PDB entry 8FRU | electron microscopy, 2.49 A resolution | chains O and 1 of the 43 polymer chains in the assembly

== Chain O ==
Protein: 60S ribosomal protein uL13
Source organism: Giardia intestinalis assemblage A
UniProt: A8BU75 (A8BU75_GIAIC); numbering as in UniProt (aligned over 1-197)
Amino-acid sequence (197 residues; numbered 1 to 197; the number before each row is that of its first residue):
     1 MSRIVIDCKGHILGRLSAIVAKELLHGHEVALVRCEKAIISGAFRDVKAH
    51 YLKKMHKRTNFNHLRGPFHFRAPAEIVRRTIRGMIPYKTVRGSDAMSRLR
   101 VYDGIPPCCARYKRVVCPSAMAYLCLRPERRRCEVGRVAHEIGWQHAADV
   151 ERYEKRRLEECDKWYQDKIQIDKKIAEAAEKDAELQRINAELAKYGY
Not modelled in the structure: 1

== Chain 1 ==
Molecule: 28S rRNA
Source organism: Giardia intestinalis assemblage A
Sequence (2687 nucleotides; numbered 1 to 2687; the number before each row is that of its first residue):
     1 CGCGGCCCGAGGCGGCGGGGGCGACGGGCGGAACUUAAGCAUAUCAGUAC
    51 GCCCCGGAGGAGAAACCAACCGGGAUUCCCCGUAGCGGCGAGCGACGCGG
   101 GAGGAGCCCGCCCCGAAGGCGCGCUGUGGGGCGCAGGCGCAGGCCCGCCG
   151 CGAGGGGGCCCGAGGGCCCCGCCCGAGAGGGUGCAAGCCCCGUACGGCGG
   201 CCGCCGGGCCUGCGCGGCGAGUAGCGCUGCUUGAGCGUGCAGCGCGAAGG
   251 GAGGCGCGGCCCUUCCAAGGCUAAAUACGCCCCGGGACCGAUAGCGGACC
   301 AAGUAGCGCGAGCGAACGGUGAAAAGGACGCCCUGCGGCCGCUCAAAAGA
   351 CCUGAACCCGGCCGGCCGCCGGCCCGCCGGCCCCGUCUCGAAACACGGAC
   401 CGAGGAGCCACGCGCCGCGGCGAGCCCGAGGGAGCCCCCGCGGCGGAGCG
   451 AGCGCGAGACGCCCCGGGCCCGCCAUGCCCCUGCGGGCGUGCGCGGGCCG
   501 AGCCGCGGCGCGUGGGCCCGAAAGGCGGUGAUCUAUGCCCGGCGAGGGCG
   551 AGGCCGGGCGAAAGCCUGGUGGAGGCCCGCCGCGGUGCUGACGCGCAGAU
   601 CGCUCGUCGGAGCCGGGCAUGGGGGCGAAAGACUCAUCGAACCGCCUGGU
   651 AGCUGGUUGCCUCCGAAAUGUCUCCCAGGACAGCCGCCGCCCCGCAGUUG
   701 CGGCCCGUAGAGCGCUGGCCGGCGGGAGCGGGGGGCCUGCCCCUCGCCCG
   751 CCCCCCAAACUCCGAAGGGCCGCGCCGCCCCGCCGCUGGCCUGGGCGGGG
   801 CGGGCGAAUGCGGGCGGCGCGUGGGCCCCUCCUGGUAAGCAGGACGGGCG
   851 AGGCGGGACGAUCCGGACGCCGGGCCAGGGUGCGCCGCCGGGGCCCGCGG
   901 AACGGCGUCGGCCGGUCCCGACAGCUGGAAGGUGGCCCCAGAAGUCGGCA
   951 UCCUCCAGGGAGUGUGUAACAACCCACCAGCCGAAUCGGCCGGCCCGGAA
  1001 AAUGGAGCGCGCCGGAGCCCCGGACCCGCGCCCGGCCGCCGCGCGCGGCG
  1051 GGUAGGAGGCCGCAGAGGCCCCGGGGGCGAAGGCGGCGCGCAGGCCCCGC
  1101 CGGACCGGCCUCUGGUGCAGAUCUCGGCAGCAGUAGCCGCUACUCCGCGC
  1151 CCCGGAGGACUGAGGGGGAGACGGGUUCCGCGGCGCCUGCAUCUGGCCGC
  1201 GGGUGACUCGGGCCUAAGCGGCGGGUGAAGACCGGGAAGGGGCGUGCCCG
  1251 CCCGUCGAACGGGGAGCCGGCGGAGACUCCGGCAGGCGCGGCCCCCGCGG
  1301 AGACGCCCGCCCCCCGGCGACGCGCACGGGGACCGCGGCGGGCGGCGCCC
  1351 CGGCCCGCGAACGCCCCGCAGCCCCCGGACGCCUUGCGCGGAGAGGGGGG
  1401 CCCGGGGGCGGACCCCGCGCGUCCCCGGCCGCCCCUGAAAAGCCGGGGGG
  1451 CGCCGGCCGCGCGCCGUACCGACCGCAGCAGGACUCCGGGGUCAGCAGCC
  1501 UCUAGCGCGGGAGCGAACGCGGCUCAGGGAAGUCGGCAAGCCGGCUCCGU
  1551 AACCUCGGGAAAAGGAGUGGCUCUGACGGCGCGCCGGGUCAGAACUGGAA
  1601 CGGACGCGGGGAUCCCGACUGUUUACUAGAAACACAGCGUCGCGAGGGCC
  1651 GCACCCGGCGCUGGCGCGACGUGAUUUCUGCCCAGUGCCACGACCGUCAC
  1701 CGUGAAGCGAUCCGCCGAAGCCCUGGUAAACGGCGGGAGUAACUAUGACU
  1751 CUCUUAAGGUAGCCAAAUGCCUCGUCGGGCAAUUUCCGACGUGCAUGAAU
  1801 GGACCAACGAGGAUCCCACUGUCCCGAGCCGCGCCUCCGCGAGCCUCCAG
  1851 CCUCGGGAACGGGCGAGGGCCGGCCAGCGGGGCAAGAAGACCCUUUUGAG
  1901 CUUGACUCCAGCCCGGGCCUGUGGGGCGGGGCGGCCGGCGCAGCGCACAG
  1951 GGGAGGCCGCGCCCCUGAGACACCCUGACGGCCGCCGCCGCCCCGCUCAC
  2001 CCGGUCGCGCGGGGACCCGCCCGGGCGGGGAGUUCGGCUGGGGCGGCGCG
  2051 CCUGCUACACCGGACCGCAGGCGUCCCACGGCGGGCUCAGCGAGGACGGA
  2101 GACCUCCCGCGGAGCAGAAGGGCACAAGCCCGCCCGACCCGCGCCCCCCG
  2151 UGCCGGCGCGGGCCGCGAAAGCGGGGCCUACCGAUCCUUCGCCGCCCCGG
  2201 CCGCGGGCGCGGAGGUGGCAGAAAAGUUACCACAGGGAUAACUGGCUUGU
  2251 GGCCGCCGAGCGCCCGCAGCGACGCGGCUUUUUGAUCCUUCGAUGUCGGC
  2301 UCUUCCUACCGUCCGCGCGCACCGGCGCGGAAGCGUCGGAUUGUUCACCC
  2351 GUUCAAGGGAUCGUGAGCUGGGUUUAGACCGUCGUGAGACAGGUUAGUUU
  2401 UACCCUACUGGCCCCGGGGCCAGAGCACGGCGGGCCAGUACGAGAGGAAC
  2451 GCCCGCCGCGGGCCGCCAGCCCCGCGGUUGCCCGGCCGGGCAGCGCCGCG
  2501 CCGCCGCGCCCGGGGGCCCUGCGCUGACCGCCUCUAAGCGCGCACCCCGC
  2551 CUCGCGCCCCGCCCGGCCGCGCGCCCCAGCCCCGUGCCCCGUCGCCGAGC
  2601 GGCCCCCGCCCGGGGAGACCACCCGGCGCGGCGCUCCUGUACGGCGCAGA
  2651 GCCCUGCGAUCGCCUGAGGGACGCGCCUGCAGAGCGC
Not modelled in the structure: 136-144, 201-213, 734-741, 925-977, 1581-1584, 1931-1979
Construct notes: insertion (1894)
Ion coordination: Na+ site 1: G20, C54; Mg2+ site 1: G39, C40; Mg2+ site 2: C40, G1898; Mg2+ site 3 near G47 (its only coordinating residue here); Mg2+ site 4 near G60 (its only coordinating residue here); Mg2+ site 5 near A153 (its only coordinating residue here); Mg2+ site 6 near U232 (its only coordinating residue here); Mg2+ site 7: G254, C2198, G2199; Mg2+ site 8 near A267 (its only coordinating residue here); Mg2+ site 9 near A274 (its only coordinating residue here); Mg2+ site 10 near C289 (its only coordinating residue here); Mg2+ site 11 near G294 (its only coordinating residue here); 86 more Mg2+ sites not listed; 22 more Na+ sites not listed; 5 more K+ sites not listed
Small-molecule neighbours: spermidine (SPD): A38, G39, C40, G88, C89, G90, U2185, C2186, A2222

== How chain O and chain 1 interact ==
Residue-residue contacts (116):
  Ser2(O) - G2571(1)  base contact
  Ser2(O) - C2590(1)  base contact
  Arg3(O) - G2571(1)  hydrogen bond to the base
  Lys9(O) - C2575(1)  salt bridge to the phosphate
  Lys9(O) - C2576(1)  salt bridge to the phosphate
  Ile12(O) - C1012(1)  phosphate contact
  Ile12(O) - C1013(1)  phosphate contact
  Gly14(O) - G1011(1)  phosphate contact
  Gly14(O) - C1012(1)  hydrogen bond to the phosphate
  Gly14(O) - A1016(1)  base contact
  Arg15(O) - C1012(1)  hydrogen bond to the sugar
  Arg15(O) - C1013(1)  salt bridge to the phosphate
  Arg15(O) - G1015(1)  sugar contact
  Arg15(O) - A1016(1)  salt bridge to the phosphate
  Ala18(O) - G882(1)  sugar contact
  Ala21(O) - C883(1)  sugar contact
  Lys22(O) - C883(1)  phosphate contact
  Lys22(O) - G884(1)  salt bridge to the phosphate
  Leu25(O) - G884(1)  phosphate contact
  Arg34(O) - C2575(1)  salt bridge to the phosphate
  Ser41(O) - C1013(1)  hydrogen bond to the phosphate
  Phe44(O) - C2517(1)  sugar contact
  Arg45(O) - C2518(1)  salt bridge to the phosphate
  Lys48(O) - C2517(1)  hydrogen bond to the base
  Leu52(O) - C2546(1)  sugar contact
  Lys54(O) - G1011(1)  salt bridge to the phosphate
  His56(O) - G1004(1)  sugar contact
  His56(O) - G1005(1)  phosphate contact
  Lys57(O) - G1004(1)  phosphate contact
  Lys57(O) - G1005(1)  phosphate contact
  Arg58(O) - G1004(1)  hydrogen bond to the sugar
  Arg58(O) - A2424(1)  salt bridge to the phosphate
  Arg58(O) - G2425(1)  salt bridge to the phosphate
  Thr59(O) - G1004(1)  base contact
  Asn60(O) - U1003(1)  hydrogen bond to the phosphate
  Asn60(O) - G1004(1)  hydrogen bond to the phosphate
  Asn60(O) - U2304(1)  sugar contact
  Phe61(O) - A2407(1)  phosphate contact
  Phe61(O) - C2408(1)  phosphate contact
  Asn62(O) - C2408(1)  hydrogen bond to the phosphate
  His63(O) - A2424(1)  phosphate contact
  His63(O) - G2425(1)  salt bridge to the phosphate
  Leu64(O) - A2424(1)  sugar contact
  Arg65(O) - C1851(1)  hydrogen bond to the sugar
  Arg65(O) - G1869(1)  hydrogen bond to the sugar
  Arg65(O) - A2407(1)  salt bridge to the phosphate
  Arg65(O) - C2408(1)  salt bridge to the phosphate
  Gly66(O) - G1868(1)  sugar contact
  Pro67(O) - G1868(1)  sugar contact
  Phe68(O) - G1869(1)  hydrogen bond to the phosphate
  Phe68(O) - C1870(1)  phosphate contact
  Phe68(O) - G2423(1)  sugar contact
  Phe68(O) - A2424(1)  phosphate contact
  His69(O) - A2424(1)  hydrogen bond to the phosphate
  Phe70(O) - A2422(1)  sugar contact
  Phe70(O) - G2423(1)  phosphate contact
  Arg71(O) - G2423(1)  hydrogen bond to the phosphate
  Arg71(O) - A2424(1)  salt bridge to the phosphate
  Arg71(O) - C2548(1)  salt bridge to the phosphate
  Arg79(O) - G1869(1)  salt bridge to the phosphate
  Thr80(O) - C1010(1)  hydrogen bond to the sugar
  Thr80(O) - G1011(1)  phosphate contact
  Arg82(O) - G1868(1)  salt bridge to the phosphate
  Arg82(O) - G1869(1)  salt bridge to the phosphate
  Gly83(O) - G1009(1)  hydrogen bond to the base
  Gly83(O) - C1010(1)  sugar contact
  Met84(O) - G882(1)  base contact
  Met84(O) - C883(1)  hydrogen bond to the sugar
  Met84(O) - G884(1)  sugar contact
  Met84(O) - C1010(1)  base contact
  Pro86(O) - G884(1)  phosphate contact
  Pro86(O) - C885(1)  phosphate contact
  Tyr87(O) - G1868(1)  hydrogen bond to the phosphate
  Lys88(O) - G1869(1)  hydrogen bond to the base
  Thr89(O) - C378(1)  phosphate contact
  Val90(O) - C377(1)  phosphate contact
  Val90(O) - C378(1)  phosphate contact
  Arg91(O) - C378(1)  hydrogen bond to the phosphate
  Arg91(O) - C885(1)  salt bridge to the phosphate
  Pro107(O) - G2601(1)  sugar contact
  Cys108(O) - G2601(1)  sugar contact
  Ala110(O) - C2572(1)  sugar contact
  Arg111(O) - G2571(1)  hydrogen bond to the sugar
  Arg111(O) - C2572(1)  base contact
  Arg111(O) - C2600(1)  sugar contact
  Tyr112(O) - G2571(1)  base contact
  Tyr112(O) - C2572(1)  sugar contact
  Lys113(O) - G2571(1)  hydrogen bond to the base
  Arg114(O) - C2572(1)  sugar contact
  Arg114(O) - C2574(1)  salt bridge to the phosphate
  Tyr123(O) - C2577(1)  stacking on the base
  Leu124(O) - G1014(1)  hydrogen bond to the base
  Cys125(O) - G1014(1)  base contact
  Leu126(O) - C1013(1)  phosphate contact
  Leu126(O) - G1014(1)  hydrogen bond to the base
  Arg127(O) - G1014(1)  hydrogen bond to the sugar
  Pro128(O) - G1014(1)  base contact
  Arg130(O) - C1013(1)  sugar contact
  Arg130(O) - G1014(1)  salt bridge to the phosphate
  Arg131(O) - A2537(1)  salt bridge to the phosphate
  Arg131(O) - G2538(1)  salt bridge to the phosphate
  Arg137(O) - C2517(1)  phosphate contact
  Arg137(O) - C2518(1)  salt bridge to the phosphate
  Glu141(O) - C2517(1)  sugar contact
  Glu141(O) - C2547(1)  sugar contact
  Ile142(O) - C2547(1)  sugar contact
  Gly143(O) - C2548(1)  sugar contact
  Gln145(O) - C2548(1)  hydrogen bond to the phosphate
  Gln145(O) - G2549(1)  hydrogen bond to the phosphate
  His146(O) - A2422(1)  salt bridge to the phosphate
  Cys161(O) - C2572(1)  base contact
  Trp164(O) - C2572(1)  stacking on the base
  Trp164(O) - G2573(1)  phosphate contact
  Tyr165(O) - G2573(1)  stacking on the base
  Lys168(O) - G2573(1)  salt bridge to the phosphate
  Tyr197(O) - C2588(1)  base contact
Interface residues without a listed pair, chain O (76 interface residues in all): Val5, Leu13, Ala72, Ile85, Leu158, Asp162
Interface residues without a listed pair, chain 1 (53 interface residues in all): C886, C895, C1852, C2421, G2516, C2519

== Overview ==
76 residues of chain O face 53 of chain 1 across their interface, with 27 hydrogen bonds, 26 salt bridges and
3 aromatic stacking contacts. Among the polar pairs are Arg3(O)-G2571(1), Lys48(O)-C2517(1) and
Gly83(O)-G1009(1). Chain 1 binds spermidine.
Chain O is 60S ribosomal protein uL13 and chain 1 is 28S rRNA, both from Giardia intestinalis assemblage A;
the structure, 60S subunit of the Giardia lamblia 80S ribosome, was determined by electron microscopy.
